PDB entry 4QUX | X-ray diffraction, 3.00 A resolution | chains E and F of the 28 polymer chains in the assembly

[Chain E]
Name: Proteasome subunit alpha type-6
Source organism: Saccharomyces cerevisiae
Notes: EC 3.4.25.1
UniProt: P40302 (PSA6_YEAST); residues 0-233 here correspond to UniProt positions 1-234 (UniProt number = residue number + 1)
Chain sequence (234 residues; row label = number of the first residue in the row; numbering starts at 0):
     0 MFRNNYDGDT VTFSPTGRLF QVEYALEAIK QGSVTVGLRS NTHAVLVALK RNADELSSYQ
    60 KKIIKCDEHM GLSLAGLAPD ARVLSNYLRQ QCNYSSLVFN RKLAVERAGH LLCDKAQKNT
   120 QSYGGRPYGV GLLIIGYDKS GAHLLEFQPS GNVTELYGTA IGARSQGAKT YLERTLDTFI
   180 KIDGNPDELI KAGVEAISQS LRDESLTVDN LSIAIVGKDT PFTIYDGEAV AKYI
Not modelled in the structure: 0-2
Swiss-Prot annotation at these positions:
  - modified residue: Ser13 (Phosphoserine)
  - cross-link: Lys190 (Glycyl lysine isopeptide (Lys-Gly) (interchain with G-Cter in ubiquitin))

[Chain F]
Name: Probable proteasome subunit alpha type-7
Source organism: Saccharomyces cerevisiae
Notes: EC 3.4.25.1
UniProt: P21242 (PSA7_YEAST); residues -3 to 284 here correspond to UniProt positions 1-288 (UniProt number = residue number + 4)
Chain sequence (288 residues; row label = number of the first residue in the row; numbers below 1 keep their minus sign (Met-3 is residue -3)):
    -3 MTSIGTGYDL SNSVFSPDGR NFQVEYAVKA VENGTTSIGI KCNDGVVFAV EKLITSKLLV
    57 PQKNVKIQVV DRHIGCVYSG LIPDGRHLVN RGREEAASFK KLYKTPIPIP AFADRLGQYV
   117 QAHTLYNSVR PFGVSTIFGG VDKNGAHLYM LEPSGSYWGY KGAATGKGRQ SAKAELEKLV
   177 DHHPEGLSAR EAVKQAAKII YLAHEDNKEK DFELEISWCS LSETNGLHKF VKGDLLQEAI
   237 DFAQKEINGD DDEDEDDSDN VMSSDDENAP VATNANATTD QEGDIHLE
Not modelled in the structure: -3 to 1, 245-284
Swiss-Prot annotation at these positions:
  - modified residue: Thr-2 (N-acetylthreonine)

[Interface between chain E and chain F]
Contacting residue pairs (62):
  Asn4(E) - Leu6(F)
  Tyr5(E) - Asp5(F)  hydrogen bond
  Tyr5(E) - Leu6(F)  hydrophobic
  Thr9(E) - Arg126(F)
  Val10(E) - Gln19(F)
  Val10(E) - Asn123(F)
  Val10(E) - Ser124(F)
  Val10(E) - Val125(F)
  Val10(E) - Arg126(F)
  Thr11(E) - Leu6(F)
  Thr11(E) - Gln19(F)
  Phe12(E) - Gln19(F)
  Phe12(E) - Tyr22(F)  hydrophobic
  Phe12(E) - Ala23(F)  hydrophobic
  Phe12(E) - Arg126(F)
  Phe12(E) - Pro127(F)
  Ser13(E) - Tyr22(F)
  Pro14(E) - Tyr22(F)  hydrophobic
  Pro14(E) - Lys25(F)
  Thr15(E) - Lys25(F)
  Gly16(E) - Tyr22(F)
  Gly16(E) - Lys25(F)
  Gly16(E) - Ala26(F)
  Leu18(E) - Leu77(F)  hydrophobic
  Leu18(E) - Arg126(F)
  His109(E) - Arg82(F)
  Cys112(E) - Arg82(F)
  Asp113(E) - Arg82(F)  salt bridge
  Asp113(E) - Asn86(F)
  Gln116(E) - Pro79(F)
  Gln116(E) - Asp80(F)
  Gln116(E) - His83(F)  hydrogen bond
  Gln116(E) - Arg126(F)
  Thr119(E) - Arg126(F)  hydrogen bond (backbone-side chain)
  Gln120(E) - His119(F)
  Gln120(E) - Val125(F)
  Gln120(E) - Arg126(F)  hydrogen bond (backbone-backbone)
  Gln120(E) - Phe128(F)
  Ser121(E) - Ser124(F)
  Tyr122(E) - Ser124(F)  hydrogen bond (backbone-backbone)
  Ser149(E) - Pro79(F)
  Gly150(E) - Pro79(F)
  Asn151(E) - Ile78(F)
  Asn151(E) - Pro79(F)
  Thr153(E) - Leu55(F)
  Thr153(E) - Asn60(F)
  Glu154(E) - Val56(F)
  Glu154(E) - Lys59(F)
  Glu154(E) - Asn60(F)  hydrogen bond (backbone-side chain)
  Leu155(E) - Leu54(F)
  Leu155(E) - Leu55(F)
  Leu155(E) - Val56(F)
  Tyr156(E) - Leu54(F)  hydrogen bond (backbone-backbone)
  Tyr156(E) - Leu55(F)
  Tyr156(E) - Val56(F)
  Tyr156(E) - Pro57(F)
  Gly157(E) - Leu54(F)
  Lys168(E) - Leu54(F)
  Leu171(E) - Leu54(F)
  Glu172(E) - Ser52(F)  hydrogen bond
  Glu172(E) - Lys53(F)  hydrogen bond (side chain-backbone)
  Leu175(E) - Lys53(F)
Interface residues without a listed pair, chain E (34 interface residues in all): Arg38, Val152, Phe178
Interface residues without a listed pair, chain F (30 interface residues in all): Gly129

[In short]
Chain E and chain F form an interface of 34 and 30 residues respectively; the contacts include 9 hydrogen
bonds and 1 salt bridge. Polar contacts include Asp113(E)-Arg82(F), Tyr5(E)-Asp5(F) and Gln116(E)-His83(F).
Chain E is Proteasome subunit alpha type-6 and chain F is Probable proteasome subunit alpha type-7, both from
Saccharomyces cerevisiae; the structure, yCP beta5-A49T-mutant, was determined by X-ray diffraction, deposited
together with 4QUY, 4QV0, 4QV1, 4QV3, 4QV4, 4QV5 and 42 further entries.
